PDB entry 5Y7C | X-ray diffraction, 2.00 A resolution | chain A

# Chain A
Molecule: AmbP3
Source organism: Fischerella ambigua UTEX 1903
UniProtKB: V5TDY7 (V5TDY7_9CYAN); numbering as in UniProt (aligned over 1-322)
Amino-acid sequence (335 residues; row label = number of the first residue in the row):
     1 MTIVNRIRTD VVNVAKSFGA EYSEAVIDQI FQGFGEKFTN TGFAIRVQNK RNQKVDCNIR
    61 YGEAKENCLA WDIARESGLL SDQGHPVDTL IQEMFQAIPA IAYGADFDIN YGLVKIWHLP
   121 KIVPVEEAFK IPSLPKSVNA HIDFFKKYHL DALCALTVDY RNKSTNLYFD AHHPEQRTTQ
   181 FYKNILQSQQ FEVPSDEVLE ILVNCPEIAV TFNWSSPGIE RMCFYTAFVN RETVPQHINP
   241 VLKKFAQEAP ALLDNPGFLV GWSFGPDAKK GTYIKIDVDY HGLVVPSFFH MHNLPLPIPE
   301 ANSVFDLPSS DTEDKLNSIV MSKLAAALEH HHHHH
Unresolved in the structure: 1, 267-268, 295-335
Differences from the reference sequence: expression tag (323-335)
Residues lining bound ligands:
  - Hapalindole A (8O0): Gly-42, Phe-43, Ala-44, Arg-60, Tyr-61, Gly-62, Trp-117, Leu-119, Ala-155, Tyr-168, Glu-207, Asp-277, Val-284, Phe-288
  - dimethylallyl S-thiolodiphosphate (DST): Arg-46, Arg-60, Lys-115, Trp-117, Asp-159, Asn-166, Tyr-168, Glu-207, Thr-211, Arg-221, Tyr-225, Leu-259, Lys-275, Asp-277
Curated features (UniProtKB/Swiss-Prot):
  - binding site (dimethylallyl diphosphate): Arg-46, Arg-60, Lys-115, Asn-166, Tyr-168, Arg-221, Tyr-225, Lys-275

# In short
Chain A binds dimethylallyl S-thiolodiphosphate and Hapalindole A. UniProt lists 8 dimethylallyl
diphosphate-binding residues.
Chain A is AmbP3 (Fischerella ambigua UTEX 1903); the structure, Hapalindole A and DMSPP Bound AmbP3, was
determined by X-ray diffraction together with 5Y4G, 5Y72 and 5Y84 from the same study.
